3IVK - chains H and M of the 3 polymer chains in the assembly; structure by X-ray diffraction, 3.10 A resolution.

Chain H:
Name: Fab heavy chain
From: Mus musculus
Notes: antibody fragment or engineered binder
Sequence (224 residues; each row starts with the number of its first residue):
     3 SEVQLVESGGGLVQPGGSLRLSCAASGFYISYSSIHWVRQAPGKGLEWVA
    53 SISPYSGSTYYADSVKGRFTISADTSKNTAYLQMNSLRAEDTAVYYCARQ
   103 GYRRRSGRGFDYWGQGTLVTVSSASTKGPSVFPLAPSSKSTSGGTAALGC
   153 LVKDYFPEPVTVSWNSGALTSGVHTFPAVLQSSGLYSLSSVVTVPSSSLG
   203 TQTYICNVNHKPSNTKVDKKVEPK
Cystine bridges: Cys25-Cys99, Cys152-Cys208
Metal / ion sites: Cd2+: Asp65 (shared with 1 residue of chain L)

Chain M:
Molecule: class I ligase product
Sequence (128 nucleotides; each row starts with the number of its first residue; note: 1 number in that range is skipped by the numbering (no residue carries it; nothing is unmodelled there); numbers below 1 keep their minus sign (U-7 is residue -7)):
    -7 UCCAGUA
     1 GGAACACUAUACUACUGGAUAAUCAAAGACAAAUCUGCCCGAAGGGCUUG
    51 AGAACAUCGAAACACGAUGCAGAGGUGGCAGCCUCCGGUGGGUUAAAACC
   101 CAACGUUCUCAACAAUAGUGA
Metal / ion sites: Mg2+ site 1: A31, A32; Mg2+ site 2 near G46 (its only coordinating residue here); Mg2+ site 3 near G74 (its only coordinating residue here); Mg2+ site 4 near G77 (its only coordinating residue here); Mg2+ site 5 near U106 (its only coordinating residue here)

Interface between chain H and chain M:
Contacting residue pairs - 24 pairs, chain H then chain M:
  Tyr31(H) - A60(M)  base contact
  Tyr34(H) - A60(M)  stacking on the base
  Ser36(H) - A62(M)  phosphate contact
  His38(H) - A62(M)  base contact
  Ser55(H) - C63(M)  base contact
  Pro56(H) - A61(M)  sugar contact
  Pro56(H) - C63(M)  hydrogen bond to the base
  Tyr57(H) - A60(M)  hydrogen bond to the sugar
  Tyr57(H) - A61(M)  stacking on the base
  Tyr57(H) - A64(M)  base contact
  Ser58(H) - C63(M)  hydrogen bond to the base
  Ser58(H) - A64(M)  base contact
  Ser60(H) - C63(M)  hydrogen bond to the base
  Tyr62(H) - C63(M)  sugar contact
  Gln102(H) - A62(M)  hydrogen bond to the base
  Gly103(H) - A61(M)  phosphate contact
  Tyr104(H) - A60(M)  base contact
  Tyr104(H) - A61(M)  phosphate contact
  Arg105(H) - C58(M)  salt bridge to the phosphate
  Arg105(H) - G59(M)  salt bridge to the phosphate
  Arg105(H) - A61(M)  hydrogen bond to the phosphate
  Arg106(H) - C58(M)  phosphate contact
  Arg106(H) - G59(M)  salt bridge to the phosphate
  Arg110(H) - A62(M)  hydrogen bond to the sugar

Summary:
16 residues of chain H and 7 residues of chain M are in contact, with 7 hydrogen bonds, 3 salt bridges and 2
aromatic stacking contacts. Polar contacts include Pro56(H)-C63(M), Ser58(H)-C63(M) and Ser60(H)-C63(M).
A31(M) and A32(M) form the Mg2+ site 1.
Here chain H is Fab heavy chain (Mus musculus) and chain M is class I ligase product. Entry 3IVK (Crystal
Structure of the Catalytic Core of an RNA Polymerase Ribozyme Complexed with an Antigen Binding ...) was
determined by X-ray diffraction together with 3HHN from the same study.
